Entry 9B6N (electron microscopy, 3.31 A resolution); this record covers chains A and C of the 5 polymer chains in the assembly.

Chain A (and C):
Protein: Capsid protein VP1
From: Adeno-associated virus
Notes: chain C of this document is another copy of the same molecule, construct and numbering; everything in this record applies to it too
UniProt: Q6JC22 (Q6JC22_9VIRU); numbering as in UniProt (aligned over 217-736)
Amino-acid sequence (520 residues; row label = number of the first residue in the row):
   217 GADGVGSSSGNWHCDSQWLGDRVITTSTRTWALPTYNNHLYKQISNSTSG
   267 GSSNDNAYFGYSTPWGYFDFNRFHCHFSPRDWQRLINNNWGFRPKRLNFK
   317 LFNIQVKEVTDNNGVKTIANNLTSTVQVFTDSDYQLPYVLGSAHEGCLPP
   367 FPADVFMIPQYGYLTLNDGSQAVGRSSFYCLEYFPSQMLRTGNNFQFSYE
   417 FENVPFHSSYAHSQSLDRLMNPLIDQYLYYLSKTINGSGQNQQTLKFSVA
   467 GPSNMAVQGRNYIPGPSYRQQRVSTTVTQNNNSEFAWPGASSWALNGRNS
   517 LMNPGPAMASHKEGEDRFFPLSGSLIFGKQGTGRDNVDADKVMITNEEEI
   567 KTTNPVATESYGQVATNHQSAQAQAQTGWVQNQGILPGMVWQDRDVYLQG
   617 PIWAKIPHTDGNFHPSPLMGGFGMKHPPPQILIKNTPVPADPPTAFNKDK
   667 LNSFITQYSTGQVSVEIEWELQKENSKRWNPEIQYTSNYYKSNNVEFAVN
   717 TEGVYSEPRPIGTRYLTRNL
Disordered / not traced: 217-227, 324-340, 406-412, 656-666
Reported in the primary citation:
  - conformationally variable residues (side-chain flip): Q588
  - mutagenesis - Q588R: abolished binding to Fab1-1 heavy chain

How chain A and chain C interact:
Pairs across the interface - 257 pairs, chain A then chain C:
  I260(A) - P438(C)  hydrophobic
  D271(A) - R434(C)  hydrogen bond (backbone-side chain)
  N272(A) - R434(C)
  N272(A) - S469(C)
  N272(A) - N470(C)  hydrogen bond
  N272(A) - M471(C)  hydrogen bond (side chain-backbone)
  N272(A) - A472(C)  hydrogen bond (side chain-backbone)
  A273(A) - R434(C)  hydrogen bond (backbone-side chain)
  Y274(A) - R434(C)
  Y274(A) - P468(C)
  Y274(A) - M471(C)  hydrophobic
  S278(A) - L439(C)
  Y283(A) - N437(C)  hydrogen bond
  R288(A) - Y443(C)
  Q351(A) - N691(C)  hydrogen bond (side chain-backbone)
  Q351(A) - K693(C)
  Q351(A) - N735(C)  hydrogen bond (backbone-side chain)
  L352(A) - N735(C)
  P353(A) - Q430(C)
  P353(A) - N735(C)
  Y354(A) - L435(C)
  V355(A) - N437(C)
  G357(A) - N477(C)  hydrogen bond (backbone-side chain)
  S358(A) - L435(C)
  S358(A) - M436(C)
  S358(A) - Q442(C)  hydrogen bond (backbone-side chain)
  A359(A) - Q442(C)
  A359(A) - Y443(C)  hydrogen bond (backbone-backbone)
  H360(A) - M436(C)
  H360(A) - N437(C)  hydrogen bond (side chain-backbone)
  H360(A) - I440(C)  hydrogen bond (side chain-backbone)
  H360(A) - D441(C)
  H360(A) - Q442(C)
  H360(A) - Y443(C)
  E361(A) - I440(C)
  E361(A) - D441(C)  hydrogen bond (backbone-backbone)
  E361(A) - Y443(C)
  Q376(A) - N437(C)  hydrogen bond (backbone-side chain)
  Q376(A) - L439(C)
  Y377(A) - L439(C)
  G378(A) - N437(C)
  G378(A) - P438(C)
  Y379(A) - P438(C)
  L380(A) - Q430(C)  hydrogen bond (backbone-side chain)
  L380(A) - R434(C)
  L380(A) - M436(C)  hydrophobic
  L380(A) - P438(C)  hydrophobic
  L380(A) - M471(C)  hydrophobic
  T381(A) - S429(C)  hydrogen bond (side chain-backbone)
  L382(A) - H428(C)
  L382(A) - S429(C)  hydrogen bond (backbone-backbone)
  L382(A) - Q430(C)
  L382(A) - T568(C)
  D384(A) - E529(C)
  G390(A) - R694(C)
  G390(A) - I699(C)
  R391(A) - A427(C)
  R391(A) - H428(C)
  R391(A) - S429(C)
  R391(A) - K567(C)
  R391(A) - R694(C)
  R391(A) - I699(C)
  R391(A) - T733(C)
  S392(A) - R694(C)  hydrogen bond (backbone-side chain)
  S392(A) - N696(C)  hydrogen bond (backbone-side chain)
  S393(A) - S429(C)  hydrogen bond
  S393(A) - R694(C)
  S393(A) - T733(C)
  F394(A) - R694(C)
  F394(A) - W695(C)  hydrogen bond (backbone-backbone)
  F394(A) - N696(C)
  Y395(A) - K693(C)
  Y395(A) - R694(C)
  Y395(A) - N735(C)  hydrogen bond
  Y399(A) - K693(C)  hydrogen bond (backbone-side chain)
  Y399(A) - W695(C)  hydrophobic
  F400(A) - K693(C)
  P482(A) - L602(C)  hydrophobic
  P482(A) - P603(C)
  Y484(A) - Y577(C)
  Y484(A) - G578(C)
  Y484(A) - Q579(C)  hydrogen bond (side chain-backbone)
  Y484(A) - V580(C)
  Y484(A) - Q599(C)
  R485(A) - A581(C)  hydrogen bond (backbone-backbone)
  R485(A) - T582(C)  hydrogen bond (side chain-backbone)
  R485(A) - N583(C)
  Q486(A) - A581(C)
  Q487(A) - A581(C)
  Q487(A) - N583(C)
  Q487(A) - H584(C)
  Q487(A) - Q585(C)  hydrogen bond (side chain-backbone)
  Q487(A) - A591(C)
  Q487(A) - Q592(C)
  R488(A) - H584(C)
  R488(A) - Q585(C)
  S490(A) - L461(C)
  V493(A) - Q459(C)
  V493(A) - L461(C)  hydrophobic
  Q495(A) - S586(C)
  Q495(A) - A587(C)
  N496(A) - Q459(C)
  N496(A) - L461(C)
  N496(A) - Q585(C)  hydrogen bond
  N496(A) - A587(C)
  N497(A) - Q459(C)
  N497(A) - Q585(C)
  N497(A) - S586(C)  hydrogen bond (side chain-backbone)
  N497(A) - A589(C)  hydrogen bond (side chain-backbone)
  N497(A) - Q590(C)
  N498(A) - I451(C)
  N498(A) - G455(C)  hydrogen bond (side chain-backbone)
  N498(A) - Q456(C)
  N498(A) - N457(C)
  N498(A) - Q458(C)
  N498(A) - Q459(C)
  S499(A) - T450(C)  hydrogen bond (backbone-side chain)
  S499(A) - I451(C)
  E500(A) - S448(C)
  E500(A) - K449(C)
  E500(A) - T450(C)  hydrogen bond (side chain-backbone)
  E500(A) - I451(C)
  F501(A) - T450(C)  hydrogen bond (backbone-side chain)
  F501(A) - Q585(C)
  A502(A) - L447(C)
  A502(A) - S448(C)
  A502(A) - T450(C)
  W503(A) - A472(C)  hydrophobic
  W503(A) - V473(C)  hydrophobic
  G505(A) - A591(C)
  A506(A) - Q579(C)
  S507(A) - Q579(C)
  S507(A) - V580(C)
  S507(A) - A581(C)  hydrogen bond (side chain-backbone)
  S508(A) - G578(C)
  S508(A) - Q579(C)  hydrogen bond (backbone-backbone)
  W509(A) - D433(C)
  W509(A) - R476(C)
  W509(A) - I479(C)
  W509(A) - P480(C)
  W509(A) - Y577(C)
  A510(A) - Y577(C)  hydrogen bond (backbone-backbone)
  L511(A) - L432(C)  hydrophobic
  L511(A) - D433(C)
  L511(A) - K567(C)
  L511(A) - T568(C)
  L511(A) - N570(C)
  N512(A) - K528(C)
  N512(A) - E529(C)  hydrogen bond (side chain-backbone)
  N512(A) - K567(C)
  G513(A) - K528(C)
  R514(A) - S431(C)
  R514(A) - D433(C)  salt bridge
  R514(A) - R434(C)
  N515(A) - A472(C)
  S516(A) - D433(C)
  S516(A) - A472(C)
  S516(A) - R476(C)
  L517(A) - A472(C)  hydrogen bond (backbone-backbone)
  L517(A) - V473(C)
  M518(A) - I479(C)  hydrophobic
  N519(A) - V473(C)  hydrogen bond (side chain-backbone)
  N519(A) - Q474(C)
  N519(A) - G475(C)
  N519(A) - R476(C)  hydrogen bond (backbone-backbone)
  P520(A) - R476(C)
  L541(A) - L444(C)  hydrophobic
  I542(A) - Y443(C)
  I542(A) - L444(C)
  I542(A) - Y445(C)  hydrogen bond (backbone-backbone)
  I542(A) - F463(C)  hydrophobic
  F543(A) - Y443(C)  hydrophobic
  G544(A) - Y445(C)
  T548(A) - Y445(C)
  G549(A) - Y445(C)  hydrogen bond (backbone-side chain)
  R550(A) - D441(C)  salt bridge
  R550(A) - S464(C)
  R550(A) - V465(C)  hydrogen bond (backbone-backbone)
  R550(A) - S469(C)  hydrogen bond
  D551(A) - F463(C)
  D551(A) - S464(C)
  N552(A) - S448(C)  hydrogen bond
  N552(A) - K449(C)
  N552(A) - K462(C)
  N552(A) - F463(C)  hydrogen bond (backbone-backbone)
  N552(A) - S464(C)  hydrogen bond (backbone-side chain)
  V553(A) - L461(C)
  V553(A) - K462(C)
  V553(A) - F463(C)  hydrogen bond (backbone-backbone)
  D554(A) - L461(C)
  D554(A) - K462(C)  salt bridge
  D554(A) - F463(C)
  A555(A) - L461(C)
  A555(A) - F463(C)  hydrophobic
  V558(A) - F463(C)  hydrophobic
  I560(A) - F463(C)  hydrophobic
  T574(A) - H584(C)  hydrogen bond (backbone-side chain)
  E575(A) - H584(C)  salt bridge
  Q597(A) - A581(C)
  Q597(A) - T582(C)
  N598(A) - V596(C)
  N598(A) - Q599(C)  hydrogen bond
  Q599(A) - L602(C)
  G600(A) - I601(C)
  I601(A) - I601(C)  hydrogen bond (backbone-backbone)
  W607(A) - P603(C)
  G616(A) - Y443(C)
  P617(A) - Y443(C)
  A620(A) - N477(C)
  K621(A) - Y478(C)
  K621(A) - L736(C)
  I622(A) - Y478(C)
  P623(A) - Y478(C)
  P623(A) - V606(C)  hydrophobic
  P623(A) - L736(C)  hydrophobic
  H624(A) - Y426(C)
  H624(A) - H428(C)
  H624(A) - Q608(C)
  H624(A) - R734(C)
  H624(A) - L736(C)
  T625(A) - H428(C)
  T625(A) - T569(C)
  T625(A) - V606(C)
  T625(A) - W607(C)
  T625(A) - Q608(C)
  T625(A) - L736(C)
  D626(A) - S424(C)  hydrogen bond
  D626(A) - W607(C)  hydrogen bond (backbone-backbone)
  D626(A) - Q608(C)
  D626(A) - D609(C)  hydrogen bond (side chain-backbone)
  D626(A) - H630(C)
  D626(A) - R730(C)  salt bridge
  G627(A) - V606(C)
  G627(A) - W607(C)  hydrogen bond (backbone-backbone)
  G627(A) - H630(C)
  N628(A) - M605(C)
  N628(A) - V606(C)
  N628(A) - W607(C)
  F629(A) - I601(C)  hydrophobic
  F629(A) - L602(C)
  F629(A) - P603(C)
  F629(A) - G604(C)  hydrogen bond (backbone-backbone)
  F629(A) - M605(C)  hydrogen bond (backbone-backbone)
  F629(A) - W607(C)
  F629(A) - F629(C)  hydrophobic
  H630(A) - P603(C)
  H630(A) - G604(C)  hydrogen bond (backbone-backbone)
  P631(A) - Y478(C)  hydrogen bond (backbone-side chain)
  P633(A) - N477(C)
  P633(A) - Y478(C)
  L634(A) - R476(C)
  L634(A) - N477(C)  hydrogen bond (backbone-backbone)
  L634(A) - I479(C)  hydrophobic
  L634(A) - P603(C)
  M635(A) - L444(C)  hydrophobic
  M635(A) - G475(C)
  M635(A) - N477(C)  hydrogen bond (backbone-side chain)
Other interface residues (no listed pair), chain A (118 interface residues in all): D349, P375, V389, V489, T491, T494, P504, P522, F535, L537, Q615, G639
Other interface residues (no listed pair), chain C (104 interface residues in all): T460, E565, P571, V572, S576, T593, W595, N598, G600, S692

In short:
Chain A and chain C form an interface of 118 and 104 residues respectively; the contacts include 63 hydrogen
bonds and 5 salt bridges. Among the polar pairs are R514(A)-D433(C), R550(A)-D441(C) and D554(A)-K462(C). From
the paper: Q588R of chain A abolishes binding to Fab1-1 heavy chain; conformational variability at Q588(A).
Chain A and chain C are both Capsid protein VP1 (Adeno-associated virus); the structure, Fab1-1 in complex
with the capsid of Adeno-associated virus type 9, was determined by electron microscopy (same publication as
9B6O, 9B6Q, 9B6R, 9B6S, 9B6T, 9B7K and 9 further entries).
